8AGC - chains D and G of the 9 polymer chains in the assembly; structure by electron microscopy, 3.10 A resolution.

[Chain D]
Protein: Dolichyl-diphosphooligosaccharide--protein glycosyltransferase subunit OST2
Source organism: Saccharomyces cerevisiae
UniProtKB: A0A8H4BUV6 (A0A8H4BUV6_YEASX); numbering as in UniProt (aligned over 1-130)
Sequence (130 residues; each row starts with the number of its first residue):
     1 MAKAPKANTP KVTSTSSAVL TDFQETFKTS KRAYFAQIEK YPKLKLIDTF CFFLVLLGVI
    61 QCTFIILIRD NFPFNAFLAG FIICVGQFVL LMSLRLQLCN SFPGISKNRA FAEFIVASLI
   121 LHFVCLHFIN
Not modelled in the structure: 1-21
Small-molecule neighbours: palmitoyl-linoleoyl phosphatidylcholine (CPL; 1-palmitoyl-2-linoleoyl-sn-glycero-3-phosphocholine): Leu119, Ile120, Phe123, Val124, His127

[Chain G]
Protein: Dolichyl-diphosphooligosaccharide--protein glycosyltransferase subunit WBP1
Source organism: Saccharomyces cerevisiae
UniProtKB: A0A8H8ULL1 (A0A8H8ULL1_YEASX); numbering as in UniProt (aligned over 1-430)
Sequence (430 residues; each row starts with the number of its first residue):
     1 MRTDWNFFFC ILLQAIFVVG TQTSRTLVLY DQSTEPLEEY SVYLKDLEQR NYKLEYLDIN
    61 STSTTVDLYD KEQRLFDNII VFPTKGGKNL ARQIPVKQLI KFFENEGNIL CMSSPGAVPN
   121 TIRLFLNELG IYPSPKGHVI RDYFSPSSEE LVVSSNHLLN KYVYNARKSE DFVFGESSAA
   181 LLENREQIVP ILNAPRTSFT ESKGKCNSWT SGSQGFLVVG FQNLNNARLV WIGSSDFLKN
   241 KNQDSNQEFA KELLKWTFNE KSVIKSVHAV HSHADGTSYD EEPYKIKDKV IYSVGFSEWN
   301 GEEWLPHIAD DIQFELRQVD PYYRLTLSPS GNDSETQYYT TGEFILPDRH GVFTFLTDYR
   361 KIGLSFTTDK DVKAIRHLAN DEYPRSWEIS NSWVYISAIC GVIVAWIFFV VSFVTTSSVG
   421 KKLETFKKTN
Not modelled in the structure: 1-24, 419-430
Covalent attachments: N-acetylglucosamine (NAG) linked to Asn60, Asn332

[How chain D and chain G interact]
Contacting residue pairs (35; chain D residue first):
  Pro42(D) - Ser418(G)
  Lys43(D) - Phe413(G)
  Lys43(D) - Thr416(G)
  Leu46(D) - Ser412(G)
  Ile47(D) - Phe409(G)  hydrophobic
  Phe50(D) - Ala405(G)  hydrophobic
  Phe50(D) - Trp406(G)
  Leu57(D) - Val402(G)  hydrophobic
  Gln61(D) - Tyr395(G)
  Gln61(D) - Ala398(G)
  Phe64(D) - Asn391(G)
  Phe64(D) - Tyr395(G)
  Ile68(D) - Asn391(G)
  Phe72(D) - Ile389(G)  hydrophobic
  Pro73(D) - Asn391(G)
  Pro73(D) - Ser392(G)
  Ala76(D) - Ser392(G)
  Ala76(D) - Tyr395(G)
  Phe77(D) - Tyr395(G)  hydrophobic
  Ala79(D) - Ile399(G)
  Gln87(D) - Trp406(G)
  Leu91(D) - Phe409(G)  hydrophobic
  Leu98(D) - Phe413(G)  hydrophobic
  Phe111(D) - Phe413(G)  hydrophobic
  Phe111(D) - Val414(G)  hydrophobic
  Phe114(D) - Trp406(G)
  Ser118(D) - Trp406(G)  hydrogen bond
  Leu119(D) - Trp406(G)  hydrophobic
  His122(D) - Trp406(G)
  Cys125(D) - Ile399(G)
  Leu126(D) - Ile403(G)  hydrophobic
  Ile129(D) - Ser386(G)  hydrogen bond (backbone-side chain)
  Ile129(D) - Ile396(G)  hydrophobic
  Asn130(D) - Arg385(G)  hydrogen bond (backbone-side chain)
  Asn130(D) - Ser386(G)  hydrogen bond (backbone-side chain)
Also at the interface, not in a pair above, chain D (34 interface residues in all): Leu54, Ile65, Asp70, Gly80, Ile83, Cys84, Leu94, Ile115
Also at the interface, not in a pair above, chain G (23 interface residues in all): Pro384, Val394, Val410, Ser417

[Summary]
The interface between chain D and chain G involves 34 residues on one side and 23 on the other, with 4
hydrogen bonds. Polar pairs include Ser118(D)-Trp406(G), Ile129(D)-Ser386(G) and Asn130(D)-Arg385(G). Ligands
of chain D: palmitoyl-linoleoyl phosphatidylcholine. N-acetylglucosamine is covalently linked to Asn60(G) and
Asn332(G).
Here chain D is Dolichyl-diphosphooligosaccharide--protein glycosyltransferase subunit OST2 and chain G is
Dolichyl-diphosphooligosaccharide--protein glycosyltransferase subunit WBP1, both from Saccharomyces
cerevisiae. Entry 8AGC (Structure of yeast oligosaccharylransferase complex with lipid-linked oligosaccharide
and non-acceptor peptide bound) was determined by electron microscopy together with 8AGB and 8AGE from the
same study.
